Entry 9L0E (electron microscopy, 3.60 A resolution); this record covers chains Q and T of the 12 polymer chains in the assembly.

Chain Q (and T):
Name: Tail protein
Source organism: Escherichia phage T1
Notes: chain T of this document is another copy of the same molecule, construct and numbering; everything in this record applies to it too
UniProtKB: Q6XQC8 (Q6XQC8_BPT1); numbering as in UniProt (aligned over 1-132)
Amino-acid sequence (132 residues; row label = number of the first residue in the row):
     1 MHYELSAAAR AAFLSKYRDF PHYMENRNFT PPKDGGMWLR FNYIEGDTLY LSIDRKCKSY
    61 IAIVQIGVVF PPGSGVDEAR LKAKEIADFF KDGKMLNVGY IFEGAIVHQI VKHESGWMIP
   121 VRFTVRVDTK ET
Disordered / not traced: 130-132

How chain Q and chain T interact:
Residue-residue contacts (27; chain Q residue first):
  Y3(Q) with D77(T); R80(T); L81(T)
  E4(Q) with K84(T), salt bridge
  S6(Q) with R80(T)
  R10(Q) with D77(T), salt bridge
  Y23(Q) with W117(T)
  E25(Q) with V76(T); R80(T), salt bridge
  N26(Q) with F70(T); P71(T); P72(T); G73(T), hydrogen bond (backbone-backbone); S74(T); G75(T); V76(T); W117(T)
  R27(Q) with S74(T), hydrogen bond (side chain-backbone); G75(T)
  N42(Q) with K112(T)
  Y43(Q) with R80(T)
  I44(Q) with Q109(T)
  E45(Q) with V107(T); H108(T)
  T48(Q) with I106(T)
  Y50(Q) with G104(T)
  R55(Q) with D92(T), salt bridge
Other interface residues (no listed pair), chain Q (17 interface residues in all): M1, H2

In short:
17 residues of chain Q face 19 of chain T across their interface, with 2 hydrogen bonds and 4 salt bridges.
Polar pairs include E4(Q)-K84(T), R10(Q)-D77(T) and E25(Q)-R80(T).
Both chains are Tail protein (Escherichia phage T1). Entry 9L0E (Cryo-EM structure of bacteriophage T1
stopper-tail terminator) was determined by electron microscopy together with 9KZJ, 9L01, 9L0F and 9L9P from
the same study.
